PDB entry 8ZYZ | electron microscopy, 3.16 A resolution | chains C and D of the 7 polymer chains in the assembly

[Chain C (and D)]
Molecule: Chemotaxis protein PomA
Organism: Vibrio alginolyticus
Notes: chain D of this document is another copy of the same molecule, construct and numbering; everything in this record applies to it too
UniProt: O06873 (POMA_VIBAL); residues 1-253 here = UniProt positions 1-253
Sequence (253 residues; row label = number of the first residue in the row):
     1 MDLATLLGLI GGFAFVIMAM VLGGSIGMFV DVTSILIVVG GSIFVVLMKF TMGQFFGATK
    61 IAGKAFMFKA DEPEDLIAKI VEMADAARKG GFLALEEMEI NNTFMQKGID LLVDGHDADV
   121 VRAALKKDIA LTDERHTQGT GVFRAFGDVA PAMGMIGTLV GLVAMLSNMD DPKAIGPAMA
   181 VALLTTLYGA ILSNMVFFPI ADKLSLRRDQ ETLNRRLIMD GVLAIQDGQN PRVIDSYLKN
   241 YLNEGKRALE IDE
Disordered / not traced: 1-28, 88-99, 252-253 (chain D: 1-25, 88-99, 252-253)
Reported in the primary citation:
  - specificity-determining residues: Met165, Met179 (by similarity / conservation)

[Chain C / chain D interface]
Pairs across the interface (39; chain C residue first):
  Phe29(C) with Ser167(D)
  Lys173(C) with Met169(D); Asp170(D), hydrogen bond (side chain-backbone)
  Gly176(C) with Leu166(D); Met169(D)
  Pro177(C) with Leu166(D); Met169(D)
  Ala180(C) with Ser167(D)
  Leu183(C) with Val163(D), hydrophobic
  Thr186(C) with Leu159(D)
  Leu187(C) with Ile156(D); Leu159(D), hydrophobic; Val160(D), hydrophobic
  Ala190(C) with Ile156(D), hydrophobic
  Asn194(C) with Val45(D); Ala152(D)
  Met195(C) with Phe44(D); Met153(D), hydrophobic
  Pro199(C) with Met48(D), hydrophobic
  Asp202(C) with Lys49(D), salt bridge
  Leu206(C) with Lys49(D)
  Asn243(C) with Leu131(D)
  Gly245(C) with Glu134(D); Gln138(D), hydrogen bond (backbone-side chain)
  Lys246(C) with Lys49(D); Phe50(D); Gln54(D), hydrogen bond (backbone-side chain)
  Ala248(C) with Leu131(D), hydrophobic; Arg135(D)
  Leu249(C) with Gln54(D); Gly57(D); Arg135(D); Gln138(D); Gly139(D)
  Glu250(C) with Thr51(D); Gly53(D); Gln54(D)
  Ile251(C) with Leu131(D), hydrophobic; Arg135(D)
Interface residues without a listed pair, chain C (26 interface residues in all): Met179, Leu184, Ile191, Lys203, Glu244
Interface residues without a listed pair, chain D (29 interface residues in all): Ala58, Ile61, Val142, Leu162, Asp171

[In short]
26 residues of chain C face 29 of chain D across their interface; the contacts include 3 hydrogen bonds and 1
salt bridge. Among the polar pairs are Asp202(C)-Lys49(D), Lys173(C)-Asp170(D) and Gly245(C)-Gln138(D). The
paper reports specificity determinants Met165(C) and Met179(C).
Both chains are Chemotaxis protein PomA (Vibrio alginolyticus). Entry 8ZYZ (Bacterial flagellar sodium-driven
stator PomA5PomB2(D24N) with 100 mM NaCl) was determined by electron microscopy (same publication as 8ZYV,
8ZYW, 8ZZ0 and 9IJM).
